PDB entry 6WUA | electron microscopy, 3.20 A resolution | chains a and s of the 8 polymer chains in the assembly

Chain a:
Molecule: 16S rRNA
From: Enterococcus faecalis OG1RF
Sequence (1548 nucleotides; each row starts with the number of its first residue):
     3 UGAGAGUUUGAUCCUGGCUCAGGACGAACGCUGGCGGCGUGCCUAAUACA
    53 UGCAAGUCGAACGCUUCUUUCCUCCCGAGUGCUUGCACUCAAUUGGAAAG
   103 AGGAGUGGCGGACGGGUGAGUAACACGUGGGUAACCUACCCAUCAGAGGG
   153 GGAUAACACUUGGAAACAGGUGCUAAUACCGCAUAACAGUUUAUGCCGCA
   203 UGGCAUAAGAGUGAAAGGCGCUUUCGGGUGUCGCUGAUGGAUGGACCCGC
   253 GGUGCAUUAGCUAGUUGGUGAGGUAACGGCUCACCAAGGCCACGAUGCAU
   303 AGCCGACCUGAGAGGGUGAUCGGCCACACUGGGACUGAGACACGGCCCAG
   353 ACUCCUACGGGAGGCAGCAGUAGGGAAUCUUCGGCAAUGGACGAAAGUCU
   403 GACCGAGCAACGCCGCGUGAGUGAAGAAGGUUUUCGGAUCGUAAAACUCU
   453 GUUGUUAGAGAAGAACAAGGACGUUAGUAACUGAACGUCCCCUGACGGUA
   503 UCUAACCAGAAAGCCACGGCUAACUACGUGCCAGCAGCCGCGGUAAUACG
   553 UAGGUGGCAAGCGUUGUCCGGAUUUAUUGGGCGUAAAGCGAGCGCAGGCG
   603 GUUUCUUAAGUCUGAUGUGAAAGCCCCCGGCUCAACCGGGGAGGGUCAUU
   653 GGAAACUGGGAGACUUGAGUGCAGAAGAGGAGAGUGGAAUUCCAUGUGUA
   703 GCGGUGAAAUGCGUAGAUAUAUGGAGGAACACCAGUGGCGAAGGCGGCUC
   753 UCUGGUCUGUAACUGACGCUGAGGCUCGAAAGCGUGGGGAGCAAACAGGA
   803 UUAGAUACCCUGGUAGUCCACGCCGUAAACGAUGAGUGCUAAGUGUUGGA
   853 GGGUUUCCGCCCUUCAGUGCUGCAGCAAACGCAUUAAGCACUCCGCCUGG
   903 GGAGUACGACCGCAAGGUUGAAACUCAAAGGAAUUGACGGGGGCCCGCAC
   953 AAGCGGUGGAGCAUGUGGUUUAAUUCGAAGCAACGCGAAGAACCUUACCA
  1003 GGUCUUGACAUCCUUUGACCACUCUAGAGAUAGAGCUUUCCCUUCGGGGA
  1053 CAAAGUGACAGGUGGUGCAUGGUUGUCGUCAGCUCGUGUCGUGAGAUGUU
  1103 GGGUUAAGUCCCGCAACGAGCGCAACCCUUAUUGUUAGUUGCCAUCAUUU
  1153 AGUUGGGCACUCUAGCGAGACUGCCGGUGACAAACCGGAGGAAGGUGGGG
  1203 AUGACGUCAAAUCAUCAUGCCCCUUAUGACCUGGGCUACACACGUGCUAC
  1253 AAUGGGAAGUACAACGAGUCGCUAGACCGCGAGGUCAUGCAAAUCUCUUA
  1303 AAGCUUCUCUCAGUUCGGAUUGCAGGCUGCAACUCGCCUGCAUGAAGCCG
  1353 GAAUCGCUAGUAAUCGCGGAUCAGCACGCCGCGGUGAAUACGUUCCCGGG
  1403 CCUUGUACACACCGCCCGUCACACCACGAGAGUUUGUAACACCCGAAGUC
  1453 GGUGAGGUAACCUUUUUGGAGCCAGCCGCCUAAGGUGGGAUAGAUGAUUG
  1503 GGGUGAAGUCGUAACAAGGUAGCCGUAUCGGAAGGUGCGGCUGGAUCA
Not modelled in the structure: 3-949, 1081-1124, 1396-1550

Chain s:
Name: 30S ribosomal protein S19
From: Enterococcus faecalis OG1RF
UniProt: A0A1B4XKS0 (A0A1B4XKS0_ENTFL); numbering as in UniProt (aligned over 4-81)
Amino-acid sequence (78 residues; each row starts with the number of its first residue):
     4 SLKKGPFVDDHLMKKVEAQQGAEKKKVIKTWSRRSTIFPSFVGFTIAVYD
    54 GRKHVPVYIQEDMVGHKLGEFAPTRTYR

Interface between chain a and chain s:
Contacting residue pairs (45; chain a residue first):
  U973(a) - Thr79(s)  sugar contact
  A974(a) - Asp53(s)  base contact
  A974(a) - Gly54(s)  base contact
  A974(a) - Arg55(s)  salt bridge to the phosphate
  A974(a) - Thr77(s)  base contact
  A975(a) - Thr77(s)  hydrogen bond to the base
  A1002(a) - Tyr52(s)  hydrogen bond to the base
  A1002(a) - Gly54(s)  base contact
  A1002(a) - Arg55(s)  hydrogen bond to the sugar
  A1030(a) - His14(s)  sugar contact
  A1030(a) - Trp34(s)  stacking on the base
  U1234(a) - Trp34(s)  sugar contact
  G1235(a) - Trp34(s)  sugar contact
  G1235(a) - Arg36(s)  phosphate contact
  G1235(a) - Tyr52(s)  sugar contact
  G1235(a) - Gly54(s)  hydrogen bond to the base
  G1236(a) - Arg36(s)  salt bridge to the phosphate
  G1236(a) - Asp53(s)  sugar contact
  G1236(a) - Gly54(s)  sugar contact
  G1236(a) - Thr77(s)  hydrogen bond to the phosphate
  G1237(a) - Thr77(s)  hydrogen bond to the phosphate
  G1237(a) - Arg78(s)  salt bridge to the phosphate
  C1238(a) - Arg78(s)  salt bridge to the phosphate
  U1239(a) - Arg78(s)  hydrogen bond to the sugar
  A1240(a) - Arg78(s)  sugar contact
  C1241(a) - Tyr80(s)  sugar contact
  A1242(a) - Tyr80(s)  phosphate contact
  G1328(a) - Ser4(s)  base contact
  G1328(a) - Lys6(s)  phosphate contact
  C1329(a) - Ser4(s)  base contact
  C1329(a) - Lys6(s)  salt bridge to the phosphate
  G1331(a) - Leu5(s)  base contact
  C1332(a) - Arg37(s)  hydrogen bond to the base
  A1333(a) - Leu5(s)  phosphate contact
  A1333(a) - Phe10(s)  sugar contact
  A1333(a) - Arg37(s)  hydrogen bond to the base
  A1334(a) - Leu5(s)  phosphate contact
  A1334(a) - Lys70(s)  salt bridge to the phosphate
  C1335(a) - Arg36(s)  hydrogen bond to the base
  C1335(a) - Lys70(s)  salt bridge to the phosphate
  C1335(a) - Gly72(s)  base contact
  C1335(a) - Glu73(s)  sugar contact
  U1336(a) - Arg36(s)  base contact
  U1336(a) - Arg78(s)  hydrogen bond to the sugar
  C1337(a) - Arg78(s)  salt bridge to the phosphate
Also at the interface, not in a pair above, chain a (28 interface residues in all): U972, U976, G1003, G1029, G1031
Also at the interface, not in a pair above, chain s (20 interface residues in all): Lys17

Overview:
28 residues of chain a and 20 residues of chain s are in contact, with 11 hydrogen bonds, 8 salt bridges and 1
aromatic stacking contact. Polar contacts include A975(a)-Thr77(s), A1002(a)-Tyr52(s) and G1235(a)-Gly54(s).
Chain a is 16S rRNA and chain s is 30S ribosomal protein S19, both from Enterococcus faecalis OG1RF; the
structure, 30S subunit (head) of 70S Ribosome Enterococcus faecalis MultiBody refinement, was determined by
electron microscopy, deposited together with 6WUB.
